6IO6 - chain A; structure by X-ray diffraction, 2.64 A resolution.

== Chain A ==
Name: Glyceraldehyde-3-phosphate dehydrogenase A
From: Escherichia coli (strain K12)
Notes: EC 1.2.1.12
Reference sequence: P0A9B2 (G3P1_ECOLI); residue numbers follow UniProt; this construct covers 3-331
Chain sequence (329 residues; numbered 3 to 331; the number before each row is that of its first residue):
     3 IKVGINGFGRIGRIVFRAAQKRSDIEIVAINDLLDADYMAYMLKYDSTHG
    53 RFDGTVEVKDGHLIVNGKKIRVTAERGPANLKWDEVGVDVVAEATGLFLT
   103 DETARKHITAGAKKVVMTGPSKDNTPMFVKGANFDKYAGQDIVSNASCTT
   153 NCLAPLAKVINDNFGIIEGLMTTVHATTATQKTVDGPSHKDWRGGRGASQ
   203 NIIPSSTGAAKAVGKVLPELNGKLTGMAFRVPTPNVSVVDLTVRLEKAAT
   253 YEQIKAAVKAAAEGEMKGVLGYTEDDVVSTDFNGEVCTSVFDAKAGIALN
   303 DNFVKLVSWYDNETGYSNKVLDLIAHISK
Sequence notes: engineered mutation G79 (Asp in P0A9B2)
Swiss-Prot annotation at these positions:
  - active site: C150 (Nucleophile)
  - binding site (NAD(+)): R12, I13, D34, R78, T120, N314
  - binding site (D-glyceraldehyde 3-phosphate): S149 to T151, T180, T209, G210, R232
  - site: H177 (Activates thiol group during catalysis)
  - modified residue: K115 (N6-succinyllysine), K124 (N6-succinyllysine), K132 (N6-acetyllysine), K138 (N6-acetyllysine), K192 (N6-acetyllysine), K213 (N6-succinyllysine), K217 (N6-succinyllysine), K225 (N6-succinyllysine), K249 (N6-acetyllysine), K257 (N6-succinyllysine), K261 (N6-succinyllysine), K331 (N6-malonyllysine)
Ion coordination: silver ion site 1 near C289 (its only coordinating residue here)

== Summary ==
From UniProt: active-site residue C150, 6 NAD+-binding residues and 7 D-glyceraldehyde 3-phosphate-binding
residues.
Chain A is Glyceraldehyde-3-phosphate dehydrogenase A (Escherichia coli (strain K12)); the structure,
Silver-bound Glyceraldehyde-3-phosphate dehydrogenase A at non-catalytic site, was determined by X-ray
diffraction (same publication as 6IO4 and 6IOJ).
